9BLF - chains A and P of the 6 polymer chains in the assembly; structure by electron microscopy, 3.31 A resolution.

== Chain A ==
Molecule: RNA-directed RNA polymerase nsp12
Organism: Severe acute respiratory syndrome coronavirus 2
UniProtKB: P0DTD1 (R1AB_SARS2); residues -1 to 932 here correspond to UniProt positions 4391-5324 (UniProt number = residue number + 4392)
Chain sequence (964 residues; each row starts with the number of its first residue; numbers below 1 keep their minus sign (Met-1 is residue -1)):
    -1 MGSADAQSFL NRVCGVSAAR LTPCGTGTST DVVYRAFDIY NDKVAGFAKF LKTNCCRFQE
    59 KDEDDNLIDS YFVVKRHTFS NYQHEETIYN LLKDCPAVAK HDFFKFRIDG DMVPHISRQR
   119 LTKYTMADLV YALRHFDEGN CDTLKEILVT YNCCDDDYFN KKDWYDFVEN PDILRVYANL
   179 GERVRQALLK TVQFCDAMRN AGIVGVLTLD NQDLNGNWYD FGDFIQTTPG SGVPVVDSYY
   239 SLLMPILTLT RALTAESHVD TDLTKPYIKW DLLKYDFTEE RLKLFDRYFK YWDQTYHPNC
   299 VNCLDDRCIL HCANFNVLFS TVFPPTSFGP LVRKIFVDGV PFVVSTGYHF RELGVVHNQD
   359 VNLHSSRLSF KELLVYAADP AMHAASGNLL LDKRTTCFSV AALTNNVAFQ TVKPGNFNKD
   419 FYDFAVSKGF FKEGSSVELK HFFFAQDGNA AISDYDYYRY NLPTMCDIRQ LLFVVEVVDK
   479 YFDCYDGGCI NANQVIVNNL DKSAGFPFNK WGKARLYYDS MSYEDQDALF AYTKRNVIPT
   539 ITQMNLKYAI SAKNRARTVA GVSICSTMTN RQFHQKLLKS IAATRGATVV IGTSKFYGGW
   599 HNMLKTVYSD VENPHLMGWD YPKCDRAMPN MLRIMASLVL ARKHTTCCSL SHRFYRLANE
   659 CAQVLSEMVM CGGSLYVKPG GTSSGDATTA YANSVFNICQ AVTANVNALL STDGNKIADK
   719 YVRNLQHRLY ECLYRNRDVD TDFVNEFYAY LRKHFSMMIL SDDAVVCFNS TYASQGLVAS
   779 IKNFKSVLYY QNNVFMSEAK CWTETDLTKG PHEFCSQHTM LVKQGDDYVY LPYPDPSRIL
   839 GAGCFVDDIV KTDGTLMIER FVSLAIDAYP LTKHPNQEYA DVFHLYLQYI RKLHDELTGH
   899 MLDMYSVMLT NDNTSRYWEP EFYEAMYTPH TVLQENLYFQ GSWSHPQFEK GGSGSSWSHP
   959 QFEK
Disordered / not traced: -1 to 1, 930-962
Construct notes: conflict Met-1 (Leu4391 in P0DTD1), Gly0 (Gln4392 in P0DTD1); expression tag (933-962)
Ion coordination: Mg2+ site 1: Asp208, Asn209, Asp218 (together with Cytarabine-TRIPHOSPHATE); Zn2+ site 1: His295, Cys301, Cys306, Cys310; Zn2+ site 2: Cys487, His642, Cys645, Cys646; Mg2+ site 2: Asp618, Tyr619, Asp760 (together with Cytarabine-TRIPHOSPHATE); Mg2+ site 3: Asp761, Glu811
Ligand contacts:
  - Cytarabine-TRIPHOSPHATE (HF4; 4-amino-1-{5-O-[(S)-hydroxy{[(R)-hydroxy(phosphonooxy)phosphoryl]oxy}phosphoryl]-beta-D-arabinofuranosyl}pyrimidin-2(1H)-one), molecule 1: Val31, Phe35, Lys50, Asn52, Cys53, Arg55, Val71, Lys73, Arg116, Leu119, Thr120, Lys121, Tyr122, Thr123, Asp208, Asp211, Tyr217, Asp218
  - Cytarabine-TRIPHOSPHATE (HF4), molecule 2: Lys545, Arg553, Arg555, Val557, Asp618, Tyr619, Pro620, Lys621, Cys622, Asp623, Asp760
Swiss-Prot annotation at these positions:
  - region: Lys545 to Arg555 (Interaction with RMP Remdesivir), Thr582 to Pro620 (RdRp Palm N-ter)
  - active site: Ser759, Asp760, Asp761
  - binding site (Mn(2+)): Asn209, Asp218
  - binding site (Zn(2+)): His295, Cys301, Cys306, Cys310, Cys487, His642, Cys645, Cys646
  - site: Gln932 (Cleavage)

== Chain P ==
Molecule: Primer RNA
Organism: Severe acute respiratory syndrome coronavirus 2
Sequence (31 nucleotides; each row starts with the number of its first residue):
     1 CAUUCUCCUA AGAAGCUAUU AAAAUCACAA X
Disordered / not traced: 1-2
Modified positions: CAR (cytosine arabinose-5'-phosphate) at position 31

== Chain A / chain P interface ==
Pairs across the interface - 18 pairs, chain A then chain P:
  Leu758(A) - CAR_31(P)  phosphate contact
  Ser759(A) - CAR_31(P)  phosphate contact
  Asp760(A) - CAR_31(P)  phosphate contact
  Asp761(A) - CAR_31(P)  phosphate contact
  Cys813(A) - A30(P)  phosphate contact
  Cys813(A) - CAR_31(P)  phosphate contact
  Ser814(A) - CAR_31(P)  hydrogen bond to the phosphate
  Gln815(A) - A30(P)  sugar contact
  Arg836(A) - A29(P)  salt bridge to the phosphate
  Arg836(A) - A30(P)  salt bridge to the phosphate
  Ala840(A) - A29(P)  phosphate contact
  Lys849(A) - C28(P)  salt bridge to the phosphate
  Arg858(A) - A27(P)  sugar contact
  Arg858(A) - C28(P)  salt bridge to the phosphate
  Ser861(A) - C28(P)  sugar contact
  Leu862(A) - C28(P)  phosphate contact
  Leu862(A) - A29(P)  phosphate contact
  Asp865(A) - A29(P)  sugar contact
Also at the interface, not in a pair above, chain A (15 interface residues in all): Arg513
Also at the interface, not in a pair above, chain P (6 interface residues in all): U25

== Overview ==
The interface between chain A and chain P involves 15 residues on one side and 6 on the other; the contacts
include 1 hydrogen bond and 4 salt bridges. Among the polar pairs are Ser814(A)-CAR_31(P), Arg836(A)-A29(P)
and Arg836(A)-A30(P). Chain A binds Cytarabine-TRIPHOSPHATE.
Here chain A is RNA-directed RNA polymerase nsp12 and chain P is Primer RNA, both from Severe acute
respiratory syndrome coronavirus 2. Entry 9BLF (SARS-CoV-2 core polymerase complex inhibited by araCTP) was
determined by electron microscopy.
